Entry 6E09 (X-ray diffraction, 2.30 A resolution); this record covers chains A and D.

Chain A (and D):
Name: Methyl-accepting chemotaxis protein TlpA
Source organism: Helicobacter pylori SS1
Notes: chain D of this document is another copy of the same molecule, construct and numbering; everything in this record applies to it too
UniProtKB: A0A1U9IS38 (A0A1U9IS38_HELPX); residue numbers follow UniProt; this construct covers 28-299
Chain sequence (295 residues; row label = number of the first residue in the row):
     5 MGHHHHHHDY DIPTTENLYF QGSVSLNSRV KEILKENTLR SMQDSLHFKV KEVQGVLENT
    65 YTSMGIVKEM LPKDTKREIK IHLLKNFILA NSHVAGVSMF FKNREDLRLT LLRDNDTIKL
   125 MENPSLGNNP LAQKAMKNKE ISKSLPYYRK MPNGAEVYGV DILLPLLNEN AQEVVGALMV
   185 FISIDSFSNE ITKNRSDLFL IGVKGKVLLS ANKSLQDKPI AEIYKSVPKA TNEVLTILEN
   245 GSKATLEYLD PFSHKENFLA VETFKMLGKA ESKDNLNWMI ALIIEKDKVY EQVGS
Disordered / not traced: 5-28, 127-132, 291-299 (chain D: 5-28, 130-134, 294-299)
Sequence notes: initiating methionine (5); expression tag (6-27)
Modified positions: Mse-5 (selenomethionine); Mse-46, Mse-68, Mse-74, Mse-103, Mse-125, Mse-140, Mse-155, Mse-183, Mse-270, Mse-283 (selenomethionine; parent Met)
Reported in the primary citation:
  - specificity-determining residues: Tyr-228, Ile-287
  - self-association interface (contacts with another copy of this molecule): Leu-38, Asn-41, Phe-52, Leu-87
  - conformationally variable residues (order/disorder transition): Leu-130 to Pro-134

Chain A / chain D interface:
Contacting residue pairs (38):
  His-51(A) with Phe-52(D)
  Phe-52(A) with His-51(D); Phe-52(D), hydrophobic; Lys-55(D)
  Lys-55(A) with Phe-52(D)
  Glu-62(A) with Asn-63(D), hydrogen bond
  Asn-63(A) with Gly-59(D); Glu-62(D); Asn-63(D), hydrogen bond
  Ser-67(A) with Thr-66(D); Ser-67(D); Ile-70(D)
  Ile-70(A) with Ser-67(D); Leu-87(D), hydrophobic; Ala-94(D), hydrophobic
  Glu-73(A) with Asn-90(D)
  Mse-74(A) with Ile-83(D); His-86(D); Leu-87(D); Asn-90(D)
  Lys-77(A) with Ile-83(D); His-86(D)
  Asp-78(A) with Ile-83(D)
  Thr-79(A) with Ile-83(D)
  Ile-83(A) with Mse-74(D), hydrophobic; Lys-77(D); Asp-78(D); Thr-79(D)
  His-86(A) with Mse-74(D); Lys-77(D)
  Leu-87(A) with Mse-74(D)
  Asn-90(A) with Ile-70(D); Glu-73(D); Mse-74(D)
  Ala-94(A) with Thr-66(D); Ile-70(D), hydrophobic
  Asn-95(A) with Thr-66(D)
  Glu-173(A) with His-86(D), salt bridge
Interface residues without a listed pair, chain A (21 interface residues in all): Thr-66, Phe-91
Interface residues without a listed pair, chain D (21 interface residues in all): Phe-91, Asn-95

Overview:
Chain A and chain D each contribute 21 residues to their interface, with 2 hydrogen bonds and 1 salt bridge.
Polar pairs include Glu-173(A)/His-86(D), Glu-62(A)/Asn-63(D) and Asn-63(A)/Asn-63(D). From the paper:
specificity determinants Tyr-228(A) and Ile-287(A); conformational variability at Leu-130(A).
Both chains are Methyl-accepting chemotaxis protein TlpA (Helicobacter pylori SS1). Entry 6E09 (Crystal
Structure of Helicobacter pylori TlpA Chemoreceptor Ligand Binding Domain) was determined by X-ray diffraction
together with 6DTM and 6E0A from the same study.
